PDB entry 8WLN | electron microscopy, 4.30 A resolution (low resolution: residue-level contacts below are approximate; hydrogen-bond / salt-bridge calls are withheld) | chains F and G of the 103 polymer chains in the assembly

# Chain F (and G)
Name: Flagellar biosynthetic protein FliP
Organism: Salmonella enterica subsp. enterica serovar Typhimurium str. LT2
Notes: chain G of this document is another copy of the same molecule, construct and numbering; everything in this record applies to it too
UniProtKB: P54700 (FLIP_SALTY); residues 1-245 here = UniProt positions 1-245
Amino-acid sequence (245 residues; row label = number of the first residue in the row):
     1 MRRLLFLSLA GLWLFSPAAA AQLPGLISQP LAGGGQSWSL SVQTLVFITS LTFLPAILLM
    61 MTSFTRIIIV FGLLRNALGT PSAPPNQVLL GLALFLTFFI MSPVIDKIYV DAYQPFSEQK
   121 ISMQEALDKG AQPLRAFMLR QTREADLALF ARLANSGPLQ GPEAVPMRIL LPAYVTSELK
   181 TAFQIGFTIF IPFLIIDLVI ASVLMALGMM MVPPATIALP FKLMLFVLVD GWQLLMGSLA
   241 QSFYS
Not modelled in the structure: 1-36, 244-245 (chain G: 1-35, 245)

# Interface between chain F and chain G
Pairs across the interface (53; chain F residue first):
  L59(F) - V88(G)
  M60(F) - G91(G)
  T65(F) - V88(G)
  I68(F) - P85(G)
  I69(F) - P84(G)
  L73(F) - T80(G)
  L73(F) - L223(G)
  A145(F) - Q233(G)
  D146(F) - Q233(G)
  L149(F) - Q233(G)
  F150(F) - F99(G)
  F150(F) - M236(G)
  L153(F) - L96(G)
  L153(F) - F99(G)
  L153(F) - A240(G)
  R168(F) - F99(G)
  I169(F) - F99(G)
  L171(F) - F95(G)
  P172(F) - F95(G)
  P172(F) - F99(G)
  V175(F) - V88(G)
  V175(F) - L92(G)
  T176(F) - M236(G)
  L179(F) - P84(G)
  L179(F) - W232(G)
  K180(F) - V227(G)
  K180(F) - D230(G)
  F183(F) - P84(G)
  F183(F) - F226(G)
  F183(F) - V227(G)
  F183(F) - W232(G)
  Q184(F) - V227(G)
  F187(F) - P220(G)
  F187(F) - M224(G)
  F190(F) - L219(G)
  F190(F) - P220(G)
  F190(F) - L223(G)
  L194(F) - I217(G)
  L194(F) - P220(G)
  L194(F) - F221(G)
  D197(F) - T216(G)
  L198(F) - I217(G)
  A201(F) - M209(G)
  A201(F) - V212(G)
  M205(F) - G208(G)
  M205(F) - M209(G)
  M210(F) - M210(G)
  M210(F) - M211(G)
  M211(F) - M210(G)
  M211(F) - M211(G)
  V212(F) - M211(G)
  P214(F) - M211(G)
  P214(F) - V212(G)
Other interface residues (no listed pair), chain F (36 interface residues in all): P55, A154, S202, P213
Other interface residues (no listed pair), chain G (32 interface residues in all): L78, A83, Q87, G237

# Overview
Chain F and chain G form an interface of 36 and 32 residues respectively.
Both chains are Flagellar biosynthetic protein FliP (Salmonella enterica subsp. enterica serovar Typhimurium
str. LT2). Entry 8WLN (Cryo-EM structure of the MS ring with export apparatus and proximal rod within the
motor-hook complex ...) was determined by electron microscopy together with 8WHT, 8WIW, 8WK3, 8WK4, 8WKI, 8WKK
and 11 further entries from the same study.
